PDB entry 5SWS | X-ray diffraction, 2.86 A resolution | chains A and C of the 5 polymer chains in the assembly

[Chain A]
Name: H-2 class I histocompatibility antigen, D-B alpha chain
From: Mus musculus
Reference sequence: P01899 (HA11_MOUSE); residues 1-280 here correspond to UniProt positions 25-304 (UniProt number = residue number + 24)
Chain sequence (280 residues; numbered 1 to 280; the number before each row is that of its first residue):
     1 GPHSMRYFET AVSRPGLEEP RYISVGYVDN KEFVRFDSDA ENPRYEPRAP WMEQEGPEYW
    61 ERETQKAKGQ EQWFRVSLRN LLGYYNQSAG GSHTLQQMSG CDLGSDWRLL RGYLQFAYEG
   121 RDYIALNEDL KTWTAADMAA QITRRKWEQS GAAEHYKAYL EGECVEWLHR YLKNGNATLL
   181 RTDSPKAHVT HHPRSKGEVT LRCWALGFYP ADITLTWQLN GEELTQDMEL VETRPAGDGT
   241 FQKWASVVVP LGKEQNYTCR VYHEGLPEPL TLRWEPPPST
Disordered / not traced: 223, 252-254, 278-280
Cystine bridges: Cys-203/Cys-259
What the authors report for this chain:
  - mutagenesis - K146A (Tm 41 degC): decreased stability

[Chain C]
Name: influenza NP366 epitope
Chain sequence (9 residues; each row starts with the number of its first residue):
     1 ASNENMETM
What the authors report for this chain:
  - mutagenesis - A1N (Tm 43 degC): decreased stability

[Interface between chain A and chain C]
Residue-residue contacts (41; chain A residue first):
  Met-5(A) / Ala-1(C)
  Tyr-7(A) / Ala-1(C)
  Tyr-7(A) / Ser-2(C)  hydrogen bond (side chain-backbone)
  Tyr-45(A) / Ser-2(C)
  Glu-63(A) / Ala-1(C)
  Glu-63(A) / Ser-2(C)  hydrogen bond (side chain-backbone)
  Lys-66(A) / Ala-1(C)
  Lys-66(A) / Ser-2(C)  hydrogen bond (side chain-backbone)
  Lys-66(A) / Glu-4(C)
  Gln-70(A) / Asn-3(C)  hydrogen bond (side chain-backbone)
  Gln-70(A) / Glu-4(C)
  Gln-70(A) / Asn-5(C)  hydrogen bond (side chain-backbone)
  Trp-73(A) / Asn-5(C)
  Trp-73(A) / Met-6(C)  hydrogen bond (side chain-backbone)
  Trp-73(A) / Glu-7(C)  hydrogen bond (side chain-backbone)
  Trp-73(A) / Thr-8(C)
  Ser-77(A) / Thr-8(C)
  Ser-77(A) / Met-9(C)  hydrogen bond (side chain-backbone)
  Asn-80(A) / Met-9(C)  hydrogen bond (side chain-backbone)
  Leu-81(A) / Met-9(C)  hydrophobic
  Tyr-84(A) / Met-9(C)  hydrogen bond (side chain-backbone)
  Leu-95(A) / Met-9(C)  hydrophobic
  Gln-97(A) / Asn-5(C)  hydrogen bond
  Phe-116(A) / Met-9(C)  hydrophobic
  Tyr-123(A) / Met-9(C)  hydrophobic
  Thr-143(A) / Met-9(C)  hydrogen bond (side chain-backbone)
  Lys-146(A) / Glu-7(C)
  Lys-146(A) / Met-9(C)  hydrogen bond (side chain-backbone)
  Trp-147(A) / Glu-7(C)  hydrogen bond (side chain-backbone)
  Trp-147(A) / Thr-8(C)  hydrogen bond (side chain-backbone)
  Trp-147(A) / Met-9(C)  hydrophobic
  Ser-150(A) / Glu-7(C)  hydrogen bond
  His-155(A) / Met-6(C)
  Tyr-156(A) / Asn-3(C)
  Tyr-156(A) / Asn-5(C)
  Tyr-156(A) / Met-6(C)  hydrogen bond (side chain-backbone)
  Tyr-159(A) / Ala-1(C)  hydrogen bond (side chain-backbone)
  Tyr-159(A) / Ser-2(C)
  Tyr-159(A) / Asn-3(C)
  Trp-167(A) / Ala-1(C)
  Tyr-171(A) / Ala-1(C)  hydrogen bond (side chain-backbone)
Also at the interface, not in a pair above, chain A (30 interface residues in all): Tyr-59, Gln-65, Phe-74, Val-76, Ile-124, Ala-152

[In short]
The interface between chain A and chain C involves 30 residues on one side and 9 on the other; the contacts
include 19 hydrogen bonds. Polar pairs include Tyr-7(A)/Ser-2(C), Glu-63(A)/Ser-2(C) and Lys-66(A)/Ser-2(C).
The paper reports that K146A of chain A reduces stability; A1N of chain C reduces stability.
Here chain A is H-2 class I histocompatibility antigen, D-B alpha chain (Mus musculus) and chain C is
influenza NP366 epitope. Entry 5SWS (Crystal Structure of NP2-B17 TCR-H2Db-NP complex) was determined by X-ray
diffraction, deposited together with 5SWZ.
